PDB entry 7B4O | X-ray diffraction, 1.41 A resolution | chains AAA and BBB

== Chain AAA (and BBB) ==
Molecule: Superoxide dismutase [Cu-Zn]
Source organism: Bacteroidetes bacterium GWA2_30_7
Notes: EC 1.15.1.1; chain BBB of this document is another copy of the same molecule, construct and numbering; everything in this record applies to it too
Reference sequence: A0A1F3DVA5 (A0A1F3DVA5_9BACT); residues 1-153 here correspond to UniProt positions 25-177 (UniProt number = residue number + 24)
Sequence (153 residues; row label = number of the first residue in the row):
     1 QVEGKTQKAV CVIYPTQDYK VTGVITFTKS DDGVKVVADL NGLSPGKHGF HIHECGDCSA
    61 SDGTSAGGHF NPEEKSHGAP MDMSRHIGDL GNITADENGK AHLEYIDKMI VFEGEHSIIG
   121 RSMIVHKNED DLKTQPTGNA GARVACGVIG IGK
Unresolved in the structure: 1-3
Disulfide bonds: Cys58-Cys146
Metal / ion sites: Zn2+ site 1: His51, His53, His69, His126; Zn2+ site 2: His69, His77, His86, Asp89; Zn2+ site 3: His102, Glu104; Zn2+ site 4 near Glu115 (its only coordinating residue here)
What the authors report for this chain:
  - self-association interface (contacts with another copy of this molecule); pairs are residue here / residue on that copy: Tyr14-Tyr14 (pi stacking), Gly56-Ile151 (hydrogen bond), Gly120-Ile151 (hydrogen bond)
  - contacts within the chain: Tyr14-Cys146, Gln17-Ser61 (backbone contact)
  - Zn2+ coordination: Asp39, His102, Glu104

== Interface between chain AAA and chain BBB ==
Contacting residue pairs - 33 pairs, chain AAA then chain BBB:
  Val10(AAA) - Gly56(BBB)
  Val10(AAA) - Asp57(BBB)
  Val12(AAA) - Cys58(BBB)
  Val12(AAA) - Ser59(BBB)
  Tyr14(AAA) - Tyr14(BBB)  hydrophobic
  Cys55(AAA) - Ile151(BBB)
  Cys55(AAA) - Lys153(BBB)
  Gly56(AAA) - Val10(BBB)
  Gly56(AAA) - Gly150(BBB)
  Gly56(AAA) - Ile151(BBB)  hydrogen bond (backbone-backbone)
  Asp57(AAA) - Val10(BBB)
  Cys58(AAA) - Val12(BBB)
  Ser59(AAA) - Val12(BBB)
  Ile119(AAA) - Ile119(BBB)
  Ile119(AAA) - Gly120(BBB)
  Ile119(AAA) - Ile151(BBB)
  Gly120(AAA) - Ile119(BBB)
  Gly120(AAA) - Gly150(BBB)
  Gly120(AAA) - Ile151(BBB)  hydrogen bond (backbone-backbone)
  Arg121(AAA) - Ile151(BBB)
  Val148(AAA) - Val148(BBB)  hydrophobic
  Val148(AAA) - Ile149(BBB)
  Val148(AAA) - Gly150(BBB)
  Ile149(AAA) - Val148(BBB)
  Gly150(AAA) - Gly56(BBB)
  Gly150(AAA) - Gly120(BBB)
  Gly150(AAA) - Val148(BBB)
  Ile151(AAA) - Cys55(BBB)
  Ile151(AAA) - Gly56(BBB)  hydrogen bond (backbone-backbone)
  Ile151(AAA) - Ile119(BBB)
  Ile151(AAA) - Gly120(BBB)  hydrogen bond (backbone-backbone)
  Ile151(AAA) - Arg121(BBB)
  Lys153(AAA) - Cys55(BBB)
Also at the interface, not in a pair above, chain AAA (17 interface residues in all): Val24
Also at the interface, not in a pair above, chain BBB (19 interface residues in all): Lys8, Val24, Gly152
From the paper, about this interface:
  - specific contacts: Tyr14(AAA)-Tyr14(BBB), Gly56(AAA)-Ile151(BBB) (hydrogen bond), Ile151(AAA)-Gly120(BBB) (hydrogen bond)

== In short ==
17 residues of chain AAA and 19 residues of chain BBB are in contact; the contacts include 4 hydrogen bonds.
Backbone hydrogen bonds pair Gly56(AAA)-Ile151(BBB) and Gly120(AAA)-Ile151(BBB). The authors report a contact
between Tyr14(AAA) and Tyr14(BBB); hydrogen bonds between Gly56(AAA) and Ile151(BBB) and Ile151(AAA) and
Gly120(BBB). From the paper: Zn2+ coordination by Asp39(AAA), His102(AAA) and Glu104(AAA); a self-association
interface involving Tyr14(AAA), Gly56(AAA) and Gly120(AAA) among others.
Chain AAA and chain BBB are both Superoxide dismutase [Cu-Zn] (Bacteroidetes bacterium GWA2_30_7); the
structure, A Bacteroidetes bacterium CuZn-superoxide dismutase with ZnZn metalation, was determined by X-ray
diffraction (same publication as 7B4P).
